Entry 7ZPU (X-ray diffraction, 1.96 A resolution); this record covers chain M.

[Chain M]
Protein: Cell shape-determining protein MreB
From: Geobacillus stearothermophilus ATCC 7953
UniProt: A0A150MJ77 (A0A150MJ77_GEOSE); residue numbers follow UniProt; this construct covers 1-340
Amino-acid sequence (340 residues; numbered 1 to 340; the number before each row is that of its first residue):
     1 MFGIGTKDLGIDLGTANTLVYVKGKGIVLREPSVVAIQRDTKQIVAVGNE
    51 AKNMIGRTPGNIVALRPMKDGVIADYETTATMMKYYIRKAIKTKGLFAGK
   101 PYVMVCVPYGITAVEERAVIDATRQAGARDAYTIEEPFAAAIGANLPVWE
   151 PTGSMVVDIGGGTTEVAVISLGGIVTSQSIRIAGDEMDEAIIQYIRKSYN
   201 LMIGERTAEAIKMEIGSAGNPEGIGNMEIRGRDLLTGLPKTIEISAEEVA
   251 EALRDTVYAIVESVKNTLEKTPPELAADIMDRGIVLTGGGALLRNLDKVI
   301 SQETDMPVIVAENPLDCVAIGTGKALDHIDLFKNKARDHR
Not modelled in the structure: 1-6, 70-73, 93-96, 334-340
Small-molecule neighbours: ATP (adenosine-5'-triphosphate): G14, T15, A16, N17, E136, D158, I159, G160, G161, G162, T163, G184, D185, E209, K212, M213, G288, G289, G290, L292, L293

[Overview]
Ligands of chain M: ATP.
Chain M is Cell shape-determining protein MreB (Geobacillus stearothermophilus ATCC 7953); the structure,
Crystal structure of MreB from Geobacillus stearothermophilus ATCC7953 in complex with ATP, was determined by
X-ray diffraction together with 8AZG and 7ZPT from the same study.
